6JBX - chains A and D of the 4 polymer chains in the assembly; structure by X-ray diffraction, 2.20 A resolution.

# Chain A
Protein: Fatty acid biosynthesis transcriptional regulator
From: Streptococcus pneumoniae
UniProt: A0A062WM61 (A0A062WM61_STREE); residues 0-143 here correspond to UniProt positions 1-144 (UniProt number = residue number + 1)
Sequence (152 residues; row label = number of the first residue in the row; numbers below 1 keep their minus sign (Met-8 is residue -8)):
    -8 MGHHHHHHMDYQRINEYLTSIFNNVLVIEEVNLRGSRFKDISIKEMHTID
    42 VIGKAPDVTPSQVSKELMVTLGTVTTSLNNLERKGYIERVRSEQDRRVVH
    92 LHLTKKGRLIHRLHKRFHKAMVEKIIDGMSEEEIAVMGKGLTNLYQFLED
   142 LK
Not modelled in the structure: -8 to -3
Sequence notes: expression tag (-8 to -1)
From the paper describing this entry:
  - binding site for the 23-nt DNA strand (chain D): Thr64, Arg87, Arg88
  - binding site for the 23-nt DNA strand: Ser33, Lys35, Ser52, Thr61, Thr66, Asn70, Arg80, Arg88, Val90
  - mutagenesis - K96A/R99A: decreased binding to the 23-nt DNA strand

# Chain D
Molecule: 23-nt DNA strand
Sequence (23 nucleotides; row label = number of the first residue in the row):
     1 CATAATTTGACAGTCAAACTATT

# How chain A and chain D interact
Contacting residue pairs (19; chain A residue first):
  Thr50(A) - DA5(D)  phosphate contact
  Pro51(A) - DA5(D)  phosphate contact
  Ser52(A) - DA4(D)  sugar contact
  Ser52(A) - DA5(D)  hydrogen bond to the phosphate
  Leu62(A) - DA5(D)  base contact
  Leu62(A) - DT6(D)  base contact
  Gly63(A) - DT6(D)  base contact
  Gly63(A) - DT7(D)  base contact
  Thr66(A) - DT6(D)  hydrogen bond to the phosphate
  Thr66(A) - DT7(D)  base contact
  Asn70(A) - DT7(D)  hydrogen bond to the phosphate
  Arg80(A) - DT6(D)  salt bridge to the phosphate
  Arg88(A) - DA2(D)  base contact
  Arg88(A) - DT3(D)  hydrogen bond to the base
  Arg88(A) - DA4(D)  phosphate contact
  Arg88(A) - DA5(D)  sugar contact
  Val89(A) - DA4(D)  phosphate contact
  Val89(A) - DA5(D)  phosphate contact
  Val90(A) - DA5(D)  hydrogen bond to the phosphate
Interface residues without a listed pair, chain A (12 interface residues in all): Arg82

# Overview
Chain A and chain D form an interface of 12 and 6 residues respectively, with 5 hydrogen bonds and 1 salt
bridge. Among the polar pairs are Arg88(A)-DT3(D), Ser52(A)-DA5(D) and Thr66(A)-DT6(D). The paper reports a
binding site for the 23-nt DNA strand at Ser33(A), Lys35(A) and Ser52(A) among others; K96A/R99A of chain A
reduce binding to the 23-nt DNA strand.
Chain A is Fatty acid biosynthesis transcriptional regulator (Streptococcus pneumoniae) and chain D is a 23-nt
DNA strand; the structure, Crystal structure of Streptococcus pneumoniae FabT in complex with DNA, was
determined by X-ray diffraction.
